7TFI - chains C and G of the 10 polymer chains in the assembly; structure by electron microscopy, 3.41 A resolution.

[Chain C]
Protein: Replication factor C subunit 3
From: Saccharomyces cerevisiae
UniProt: P38629 (RFC3_YEAST); numbering as in UniProt (aligned over 1-340)
Amino-acid sequence (340 residues; row label = number of the first residue in the row):
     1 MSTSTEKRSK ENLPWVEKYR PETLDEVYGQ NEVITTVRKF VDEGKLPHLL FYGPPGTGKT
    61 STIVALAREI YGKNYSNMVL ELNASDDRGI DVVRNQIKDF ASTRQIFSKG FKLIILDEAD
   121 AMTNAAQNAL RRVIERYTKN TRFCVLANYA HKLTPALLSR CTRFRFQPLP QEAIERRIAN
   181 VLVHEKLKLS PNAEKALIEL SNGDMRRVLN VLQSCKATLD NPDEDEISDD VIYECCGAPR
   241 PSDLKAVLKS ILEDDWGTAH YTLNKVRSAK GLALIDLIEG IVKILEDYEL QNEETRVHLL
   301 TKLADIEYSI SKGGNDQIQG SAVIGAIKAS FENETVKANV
Not modelled in the structure: 1-5, 336-340
Metal / ion sites: Mg2+: Asp117 (together with ATP-gamma-S)
Residues lining bound ligands:
  - ATP-gamma-S (AGS; phosphothiophosphoric acid-adenylate ester), molecule 1: Val16, Tyr19, Arg20, Pro21, Glu26, Val27, Tyr28, Gln30, Pro54, Pro55, Gly56, Thr57, Gly58, Lys59, Thr60, Ser61, Asp117, Asn148, Leu169, Arg177, Met205, Arg206, Leu209
  - ATP-gamma-S (AGS), molecule 2: Arg131, Glu135, Ala156, Arg160

[Chain G]
Protein: Proliferating cell nuclear antigen
From: Saccharomyces cerevisiae
UniProt: P15873 (PCNA_YEAST); numbering as in UniProt (aligned over 1-258)
Amino-acid sequence (260 residues; row label = number of the first residue in the row; numbers below 1 keep their minus sign (Ala-1 is residue -1)):
    -1 ASMLEAKFEE ASLFKRIIDG FKDCVQLVNF QCKEDGIIAQ AVDDSRVLLV SLEIGVEAFQ
    59 EYRCDHPVTL GMDLTSLSKI LRCGNNTDTL TLIADNTPDS IILLFEDTKK DRIAEYSLKL
   119 MDIDADFLKI EELQYDSTLS LPSSEFSKIV RDLSQLSDSI NIMITKETIK FVADGDIGSG
   179 SVIIKPFVDM EHPETSIKLE MDQPVDLTFG AKYLLDIIKG SSLSDRVGIR LSSEAPALFQ
   239 FDLKSGFLQF FLAPKFNDEE
Not modelled in the structure: 256-258
Construct notes: expression tag (-1 to 0)
Modified positions: Mse1, Mse70, Mse119, Mse161, Mse188, Mse199 (selenomethionine; parent Met)

[Interface between chain C and chain G]
Contacting residue pairs (34; chain C residue first):
  Glu6(C) with Asp120(G); Asp122(G), hydrogen bond (backbone-side chain)
  Asn74(C) with Leu126(G)
  Ser76(C) with Arg44(G), hydrogen bond (backbone-side chain)
  Asn77(C) with Arg44(G); Leu126(G)
  Val79(C) with Arg44(G)
  Leu80(C) with Asp42(G)
  Gln96(C) with Ser43(G)
  Asp99(C) with Val45(G); Tyr211(G), hydrogen bond
  Phe100(C) with Ser43(G)
  Ala101(C) with Phe254(G)
  Ser102(C) with Lys253(G), hydrogen bond; Phe254(G), hydrogen bond (backbone-backbone)
  Thr103(C) with Val45(G); Ala251(G); Pro252(G); Lys253(G); Phe254(G)
  Arg104(C) with Leu205(G); Ser231(G); Ala251(G); Pro252(G), hydrogen bond (backbone-backbone); Lys253(G), hydrogen bond (side chain-backbone); Phe254(G)
  Ile106(C) with Val45(G); Leu47(G), hydrophobic; Pro234(G); Phe249(G)
  Phe107(C) with Leu126(G), hydrophobic; Ile128(G), hydrophobic
  Lys109(C) with Glu232(G), salt bridge
  Asn140(C) with Phe254(G)
Other interface residues (no listed pair), chain C (20 interface residues in all): Lys7, Asn95, Lys112
Other interface residues (no listed pair), chain G (20 interface residues in all): Lys210

[Overview]
The chain C/chain G interface involves 20 residues from each chain, with 7 hydrogen bonds and 1 salt bridge.
Polar contacts include Lys109(C)-Glu232(G), Glu6(C)-Asp122(G) and Ser76(C)-Arg44(G). Chain C binds
ATP-gamma-S.
Chain C is Replication factor C subunit 3 and chain G is Proliferating cell nuclear antigen, both from
Saccharomyces cerevisiae; the structure, Atomic model of the S. cerevisiae clamp-clamp loader complex PCNA-RFC
bound to DNA with an open ..., was determined by electron microscopy (same publication as 7TFH, 7TFJ, 7TFK and
7TFL).
